PDB entry 6EBL | electron microscopy, 3.00 A resolution | chains A and C of the 8 polymer chains in the assembly

# Chain A (and C)
Name: Voltage-gated potassium channel subunit beta-2
Organism: Rattus norvegicus
Notes: engineered mutation(s): cytosolic domain (UNP residues 37-367); chain C of this document is another copy of the same molecule, construct and numbering; everything in this record applies to it too
UniProtKB: P62483 (KCAB2_RAT); numbering as in UniProt (aligned over 37-367)
Amino-acid sequence (333 residues; numbered 35 to 367; the number before each row is that of its first residue):
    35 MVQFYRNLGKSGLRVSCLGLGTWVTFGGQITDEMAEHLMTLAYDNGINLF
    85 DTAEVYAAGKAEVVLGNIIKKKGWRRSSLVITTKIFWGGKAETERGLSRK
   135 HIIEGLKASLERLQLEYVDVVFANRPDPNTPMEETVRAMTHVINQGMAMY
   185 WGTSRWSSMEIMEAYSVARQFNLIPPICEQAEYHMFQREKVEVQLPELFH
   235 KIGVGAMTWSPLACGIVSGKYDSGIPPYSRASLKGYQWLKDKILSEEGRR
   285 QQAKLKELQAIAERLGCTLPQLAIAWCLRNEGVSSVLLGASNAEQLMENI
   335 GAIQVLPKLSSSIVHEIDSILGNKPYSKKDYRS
Not modelled in the structure: 35-36, 362-367
Differences from the reference sequence: expression tag (35-36)
Small-molecule neighbours: NADP (NAP; NADP nicotinamide-adenine-dinucleotide phosphate): Gly-55, Thr-56, Trp-57, Thr-59, Gln-63, Asp-85, Tyr-90, Lys-118, Asn-158, Ser-188, Arg-189, Gln-214, Trp-243, Ser-244, Pro-245, Leu-246, Ala-247, Cys-248, Gly-249, Ser-252, Lys-254, Tyr-255, Tyr-262, Ser-263, Arg-264, Pro-304, Leu-321, Leu-322, Gly-323, Ala-324, Ser-325, Gln-329, Glu-332, Asn-333
UniProt features mapped onto this chain:
  - active site: Tyr-90 (Proton donor/acceptor)
  - binding site (NADP(+)): Thr-56, Trp-57, Gln-63, Asp-85, Asn-158, Ser-188, Arg-189, Gln-214, Trp-243, Ser-244, Pro-245, Leu-246, Ala-247, Cys-248, Lys-254, Tyr-262, Arg-264, Gly-323, Ser-325, Gln-329 and 2 more in UniProt
  - modified residue: Ser-112 (Phosphoserine), Lys-124 (N6-acetyllysine)
  - mutagenesis: Tyr-90 (Y90F: Abolishes enzyme activity, but has no effect on NADPH binding)

# Interface between chain A and chain C
Residue-residue contacts (43):
  Tyr-39(A) with Glu-126(C)
  Asn-41(A) with Asn-163(C), hydrogen bond (side chain-backbone)
  Lys-44(A) with Pro-165(C)
  Ser-45(A) with Asn-163(C); Glu-168(C)
  Gly-46(A) with Ser-132(C); Asn-163(C); Thr-164(C); Glu-168(C), hydrogen bond (backbone-side chain)
  Leu-47(A) with Lys-134(C)
  Arg-48(A) with Glu-126(C), salt bridge; Thr-127(C)
  Asn-82(A) with Thr-127(C)
  Arg-109(A) with Glu-128(C), salt bridge
  Arg-110(A) with Lys-134(C); Glu-138(C)
  Ser-111(A) with Thr-127(C), hydrogen bond (backbone-side chain); Glu-128(C); Lys-134(C); Glu-138(C), hydrogen bond
  Ser-112(A) with Ala-125(C); Thr-127(C); Glu-128(C)
  Leu-113(A) with Lys-134(C), hydrogen bond (backbone-side chain)
  Val-114(A) with Thr-127(C)
  Tyr-151(A) with Lys-134(C); Glu-138(C), hydrogen bond
  Asp-153(A) with Lys-134(C), salt bridge
  Ile-177(A) with Arg-133(C), hydrogen bond (backbone-side chain); His-175(C)
  Asn-178(A) with His-175(C); Gln-179(C)
  Met-183(A) with Arg-133(C); Ile-137(C), hydrophobic
  Tyr-184(A) with Ser-132(C); Arg-133(C), hydrogen bond (side chain-backbone); Lys-134(C); Glu-168(C), hydrogen bond
  Arg-203(A) with Glu-167(C), salt bridge; Phe-205(C)
  Asn-206(A) with Arg-171(C), hydrogen bond; Phe-205(C), hydrogen bond (side chain-backbone)
  Leu-207(A) with Arg-171(C)
Also at the interface, not in a pair above, chain A (25 interface residues in all): Ile-208, Pro-209
Also at the interface, not in a pair above, chain C (20 interface residues in all): Lys-124, Asn-206

# Summary
25 residues of chain A face 20 of chain C across their interface; the contacts include 11 hydrogen bonds and 4
salt bridges. Polar pairs include Arg-48(A)/Glu-126(C), Arg-109(A)/Glu-128(C) and Asp-153(A)/Lys-134(C). Bound
to chain A: NADP.
Both chains are Voltage-gated potassium channel subunit beta-2 (Rattus norvegicus). Entry 6EBL (The
voltage-activated Kv1.2-2.1 paddle chimera channel in lipid nanodiscs, cytosolic domain) was determined by
electron microscopy (same publication as 6EBK and 6EBM).
